PDB entry 3X1S | X-ray diffraction, 2.81 A resolution | chains B and I of the 10 polymer chains in the assembly

Chain B:
Protein: Histone H4
Source organism: Homo sapiens
Reference sequence: P62805 (H4_HUMAN); residues 1-102 here correspond to UniProt positions 2-103 (UniProt number = residue number + 1)
Chain sequence (102 residues; row label = number of the first residue in the row):
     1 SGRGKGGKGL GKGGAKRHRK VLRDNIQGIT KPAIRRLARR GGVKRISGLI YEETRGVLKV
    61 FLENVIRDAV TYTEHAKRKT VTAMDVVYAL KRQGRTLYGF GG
Unresolved in the structure: 1-24

Chain I:
Molecule: 146-nt DNA strand
Sequence (146 nucleotides; each row starts with the number of its first residue):
     1 ATCAATATCC ACCTGCAGAT TCTACCAAAA GTGTATTTGG AAACTGCTCC ATCAAAAGGC
    61 ATGTTCAGCT GAATTCAGCT GAACATGCCT TTTGATGGAG CAGTTTCCAA ATACACTTTT
   121 GGTAGAATCT GCAGGTGGAT ATTGAT

Chain B / chain I interface:
Residue-residue contacts (7; chain B residue first):
  Thr30(B) with DA61(I), phosphate contact
  Pro32(B) with DC60(I), phosphate contact; DA61(I), phosphate contact
  Arg36(B) with DC60(I), salt bridge to the phosphate
  Arg45(B) with DC69(I), hydrogen bond to the phosphate; DT70(I), sugar contact
  Lys77(B) with DG40(I), phosphate contact
Other interface residues (no listed pair), chain B (6 interface residues in all): Ala33

Summary:
Chain B and chain I form an interface of 6 and 5 residues respectively; the contacts include 1 hydrogen bond
and 1 salt bridge. Polar contacts include Arg45(B)-DC69(I) and Arg36(B)-DC60(I).
Here chain B is Histone H4 (Homo sapiens) and chain I is a 146-nt DNA strand. Entry 3X1S (Crystal structure of
the nucleosome core particle) was determined by X-ray diffraction (same publication as 3X1T, 3X1U and 3X1V).
